Entry 8YN4 (electron microscopy, 2.97 A resolution); this record covers chains A and B of the 5 polymer chains in the assembly.

== Chain A ==
Molecule: Engineered guanine nucleotide-binding protein G(q) subunit alpha
Source organism: synthetic construct
Amino-acid sequence (246 residues; each row starts with the number of its first residue; note: 113 numbers in that range are skipped by the numbering (no residue carries them; nothing is unmodelled there)):
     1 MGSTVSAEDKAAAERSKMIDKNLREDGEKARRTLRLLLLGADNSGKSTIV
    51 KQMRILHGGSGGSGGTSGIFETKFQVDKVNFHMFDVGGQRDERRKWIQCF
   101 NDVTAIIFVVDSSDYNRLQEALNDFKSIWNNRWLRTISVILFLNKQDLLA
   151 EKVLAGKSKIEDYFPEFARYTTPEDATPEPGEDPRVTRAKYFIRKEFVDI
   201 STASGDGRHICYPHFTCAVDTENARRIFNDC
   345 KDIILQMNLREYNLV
Unresolved in the structure: 1-4, 55-67

== Chain B ==
Molecule: Guanine nucleotide-binding protein G(I)/G(S)/G(T) subunit beta-1
Source organism: Homo sapiens
Reference sequence: P62873 (GBB1_HUMAN); numbering as in UniProt (aligned over 2-340)
Amino-acid sequence (376 residues; numbered -9 to 366; the number before each row is that of its first residue; numbers below 1 keep their minus sign (Met-9 is residue -9)):
    -9 MHHHHHHGSSGSELDQLRQEAEQLKNQIRDARKACADATLSQITNNIDPV
    41 GRIQMRTRRTLRGHLAKIYAMHWGTDSRLLVSASQDGKLIIWDSYTTNKV
    91 HAIPLRSSWVMTCAYAPSGNYVACGGLDNICSIYNLKTREGNVRVSRELA
   141 GHTGYLSCCRFLDDNQIVTSSGDTTCALWDIETGQQTTTFTGHTGDVMSL
   191 SLAPDTRLFVSGACDASAKLWDVREGMCRQTFTGHESDINAICFFPNGNA
   241 FATGSDDATCRLFDLRADQELMTYSHDNIICGITSVSFSKSGRLLLAGYD
   291 DFNCNVWDALKADRAGVLAGHDNRVSCLGVTDDGMAVATGSWDSFLKIWN
   341 GSSGGGGSGGGGSSGVSGWRLFKKIS
Unresolved in the structure: -9 to 1, 344-366
Differences from the reference sequence: initiating methionine (-9); expression tag (-8 to 1, 341-366)
Curated features (UniProtKB/Swiss-Prot):
  - modified residue: Ser2 (N-acetylserine), His266 (Phosphohistidine)
  - natural variant: Leu30 (L30F: In MRD42; uncertain significance), Arg52 (R52G: In MRD42), Gly64 (G64V: In MRD42), Asp76 (D76E: In MRD42; D76G: In MRD42), Gly77 (G77S: In MRD42), Lys78 (K78R: In MRD42), Ile80 (I80N: In MRD42; I80T: In MRD42), His91 (H91R: In MRD42; uncertain significance), Ala92 (A92T: In MRD42), Pro94 (P94S: In MRD42), Leu95 (L95P: In MRD42), Arg96 (R96L: In MRD42), 5 further natural variant entries in UniProt

== How chain A and chain B interact ==
Pairs across the interface - 52 pairs, chain A then chain B:
  Ala13(A) - Asn88(B)
  Arg15(A) - Val90(B)  hydrogen bond (side chain-backbone)
  Arg15(A) - His91(B)  hydrogen bond
  Ser16(A) - Asn88(B)
  Ser16(A) - Lys89(B)  hydrogen bond (side chain-backbone)
  Ile19(A) - Lys89(B)
  Ile19(A) - Ala92(B)  hydrophobic
  Asp20(A) - Lys89(B)  salt bridge
  Leu23(A) - Gly53(B)
  Leu23(A) - Leu55(B)
  Leu23(A) - Lys78(B)
  Leu23(A) - Ile80(B)  hydrophobic
  Leu23(A) - Lys89(B)
  Gly27(A) - Leu55(B)
  Arg35(A) - Trp99(B)
  Gly68(A) - Leu117(B)
  Ile69(A) - Trp99(B)
  Ile69(A) - Leu117(B)  hydrophobic
  Phe84(A) - Trp99(B)  hydrophobic
  Gly88(A) - Asn119(B)  hydrogen bond (backbone-side chain)
  Gly88(A) - Thr143(B)
  Gln89(A) - Leu117(B)  hydrogen bond (side chain-backbone)
  Gln89(A) - Asn119(B)  hydrogen bond
  Gln89(A) - Gly144(B)
  Gln89(A) - Tyr145(B)
  Arg90(A) - Gly162(B)
  Arg90(A) - Thr164(B)
  Arg90(A) - Asp186(B)  salt bridge
  Glu92(A) - Asp186(B)
  Arg94(A) - Cys204(B)  hydrogen bond (side chain-backbone)
  Arg94(A) - Asp228(B)  salt bridge
  Lys95(A) - Tyr145(B)
  Lys95(A) - Met188(B)
  Lys95(A) - Cys204(B)
  Lys95(A) - Asp228(B)  salt bridge
  Lys95(A) - Asn230(B)  hydrogen bond
  Lys95(A) - Asp246(B)  salt bridge
  Trp96(A) - Leu117(B)  hydrophobic
  Gln98(A) - Tyr59(B)  hydrogen bond (backbone-side chain)
  Gln98(A) - Arg314(B)  hydrogen bond
  Gln98(A) - Trp332(B)
  Cys99(A) - Lys57(B)
  Cys99(A) - Tyr59(B)
  Cys99(A) - Gln75(B)  hydrogen bond
  Phe100(A) - Trp99(B)  hydrophobic
  Phe100(A) - Leu117(B)  hydrophobic
  Asn101(A) - Lys57(B)
  Asn101(A) - Trp332(B)
  Asp102(A) - Lys57(B)
  Trp133(A) - Asp290(B)
  Trp133(A) - Arg314(B)
  Trp133(A) - Trp332(B)  hydrophobic
Also at the interface, not in a pair above, chain A (29 interface residues in all): Ala12, Arg24, Asp26, Glu71, Arg132
Also at the interface, not in a pair above, chain B (34 interface residues in all): Thr87, Met101, Asp118, Asp163, Thr184

== In short ==
The interface between chain A and chain B involves 29 residues on one side and 34 on the other, with 11
hydrogen bonds and 5 salt bridges. Polar pairs include Asp20(A)-Lys89(B), Arg90(A)-Asp186(B) and
Arg94(A)-Asp228(B).
Here chain A is Engineered guanine nucleotide-binding protein G(q) subunit alpha (synthetic construct) and
chain B is Guanine nucleotide-binding protein G(I)/G(S)/G(T) subunit beta-1 (Homo sapiens). Entry 8YN4
(Cryo-EM structure of histamine H2 receptor in complex with histamine and miniGq) was determined by electron
microscopy, deposited together with 8YN2, 8YN3, 8YN5, 8YN6, 8YN7, 8YN8, 8YN9 and 8YNA.
